7OHB - chains G and I of the 11 polymer chains in the assembly; structure by electron microscopy, 3.40 A resolution.

Chain G:
Name: Histone H2A
From: Xenopus laevis
Reference sequence: Q6AZJ8 (Q6AZJ8_XENLA); residues 1-129 here correspond to UniProt positions 2-130 (UniProt number = residue number + 1)
Amino-acid sequence (129 residues; each row starts with the number of its first residue):
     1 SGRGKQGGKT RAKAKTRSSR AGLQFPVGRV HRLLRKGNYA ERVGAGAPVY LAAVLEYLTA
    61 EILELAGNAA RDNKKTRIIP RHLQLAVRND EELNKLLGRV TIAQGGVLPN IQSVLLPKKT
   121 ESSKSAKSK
Not modelled in the structure: 1-10, 119-129

Chain I:
Molecule: 145-nt DNA strand
From: synthetic construct
Sequence (145 nucleotides; each row starts with the number of its first residue; numbers below 1 keep their minus sign (DA-72 is residue -72)):
   -72 ATCAGAATCC CGGTGCCGAG GCCGCTCAAT TGGTCGTAGA CAGCTCTAGC ACCGCTTAAA
   -12 CGCACGTACG CGCTGTCCCC CGCGTTTTAA CCGCCAAGGG GATTACTCCC TAGTCTCCAG
    48 GCACGTGTCA GATATATACA TCGAT

Chain G / chain I interface:
Contacting residue pairs (14):
  Arg29(G) with DG48(I), hydrogen bond to the phosphate; DC49(I), salt bridge to the phosphate
  Arg35(G) with DA39(I), salt bridge to the phosphate
  Arg42(G) with DT38(I), hydrogen bond to the sugar; DA39(I), phosphate contact
  Val43(G) with DT38(I), sugar contact; DA39(I), hydrogen bond to the phosphate
  Gly44(G) with DT38(I), phosphate contact
  Ala45(G) with DT38(I), hydrogen bond to the phosphate
  Lys75(G) with DG58(I), phosphate contact
  Thr76(G) with DA57(I), sugar contact; DG58(I), hydrogen bond to the phosphate
  Arg77(G) with DA57(I), hydrogen bond to the sugar; DG58(I), hydrogen bond to the phosphate
Interface residues without a listed pair, chain G (15 interface residues in all): Lys13, Ala14, Pro26, His31, Glu41, Lys74
Interface residues without a listed pair, chain I (7 interface residues in all): DA46

Overview:
15 residues of chain G and 7 residues of chain I are in contact, with 7 hydrogen bonds and 2 salt bridges.
Polar contacts include Arg42(G)-DT38(I), Arg77(G)-DA57(I) and Arg29(G)-DG48(I).
Chain G is Histone H2A (Xenopus laevis) and chain I is a 145-nt DNA strand (synthetic construct); the
structure, TBP-nucleosome complex, was determined by electron microscopy (same publication as 7OH9, 7OHA and
7OHC).
